3MOP - chains G and H of the 14 polymer chains in the assembly; structure by X-ray diffraction, 3.40 A resolution.

[Chain G (and H)]
Name: Interleukin-1 receptor-associated kinase 4
Organism: Homo sapiens
Notes: EC 2.7.11.1; fragment: death domain residues 4-106; chain H of this document is another copy of the same molecule, construct and numbering; everything in this record applies to it too
Reference sequence: Q9NWZ3 (IRAK4_HUMAN); residues 4-106 here = UniProt positions 4-106
Sequence (113 residues; numbered 2 to 114; the number before each row is that of its first residue):
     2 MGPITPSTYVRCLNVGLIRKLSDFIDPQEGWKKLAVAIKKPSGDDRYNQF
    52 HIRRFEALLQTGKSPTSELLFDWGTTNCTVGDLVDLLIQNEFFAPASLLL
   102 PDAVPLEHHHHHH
Disordered / not traced: 109-114
Sequence notes: expression tag (2-3, 107-114)
UniProt features mapped onto this chain:
  - modified residue: K34 (N6-acetyllysine)
  - natural variant: I5 (I5V: No effect on inhibition of NF-kappa-B activation), R12 (R12C: In IMD67), R20 (R20W: Increases inhibition of NF-kappa-B complex activation), I26 (I26T: No effect on inhibition of NF-kappa-B activation), I39 (I39V: No effect on inhibition of NF-kappa-B activation), S98 (S98R: No effect on inhibition of NF-kappa-B activation)
From the paper describing this entry:
  - self-association interface (contacts with another copy of this molecule): F25
  - mutagenesis - F25D: decreased binding to Myeloid differentiation primary response protein MyD88

[How chain G and chain H interact]
Pairs across the interface - 8 pairs, chain G then chain H:
  R20(G) - R55(H)  hydrogen bond (backbone-side chain)
  D24(G) - F51(H)
  D24(G) - R55(H)  salt bridge
  F25(G) - F51(H)  hydrophobic
  P28(G) - R54(H)
  L60(G) - Q61(H)
  L60(G) - T62(H)
  Q61(G) - Q61(H)
The authors on this interface:
  - interface residues, chain G: F25(G)

[Overview]
6 residues of chain G and 5 residues of chain H are in contact, with 1 hydrogen bond and 1 salt bridge. Polar
contacts include D24(G)-R55(H) and R20(G)-R55(H). The paper reports that F25D of chain G reduces binding to
Myeloid differentiation primary response protein MyD88; the interface residue F25(G).
Chain G and chain H are both Interleukin-1 receptor-associated kinase 4 (Homo sapiens); the structure, The
ternary Death Domain complex of MyD88, IRAK4, and IRAK2, was determined by X-ray diffraction.
